PDB entry 7D44 | electron microscopy, 4.00 A resolution | chains E and H of the 12 polymer chains in the assembly

[Chain E]
Name: Translation initiation factor eIF-2B subunit gamma
From: Homo sapiens
UniProt: Q9NR50 (EI2BG_HUMAN); residue numbers follow UniProt; this construct covers 1-452
Chain sequence (452 residues; each row starts with the number of its first residue):
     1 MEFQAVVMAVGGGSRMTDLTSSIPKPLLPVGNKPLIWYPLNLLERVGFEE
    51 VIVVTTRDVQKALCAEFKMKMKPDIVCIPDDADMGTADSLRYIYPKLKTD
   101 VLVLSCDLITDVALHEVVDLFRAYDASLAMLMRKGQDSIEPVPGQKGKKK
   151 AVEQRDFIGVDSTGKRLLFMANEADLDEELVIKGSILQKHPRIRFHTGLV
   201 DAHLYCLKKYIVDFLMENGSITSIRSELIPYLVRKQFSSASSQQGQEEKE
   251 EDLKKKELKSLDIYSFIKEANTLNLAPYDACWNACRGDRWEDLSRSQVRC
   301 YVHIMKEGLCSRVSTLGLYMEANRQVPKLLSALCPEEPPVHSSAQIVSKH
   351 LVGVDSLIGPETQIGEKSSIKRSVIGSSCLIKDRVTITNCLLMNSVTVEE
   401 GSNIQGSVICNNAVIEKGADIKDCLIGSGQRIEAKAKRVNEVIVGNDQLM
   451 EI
Unresolved in the structure: 12-27, 135-154, 239-257, 296-341, 445-452
Curated features (UniProtKB/Swiss-Prot):
  - modified residue: M1 (N-acetylmethionine), S260 (Phosphoserine)
  - natural variant: L27 (L27Q: In VWM3), G47 (G47E: In VWM3), A87 (A87V: In VWM3), R225 (R225Q: In VWM3), I346 (I346T: In VWM3)

[Chain H]
Name: Translation initiation factor eIF-2B subunit delta
From: Homo sapiens
UniProt: Q9UI10 (EI2BD_HUMAN); residues 1-523 here = UniProt positions 1-523
Chain sequence (523 residues; each row starts with the number of its first residue):
     1 MAAVAVAVREDSGSGMKAELPPGPGAVGREMTKEEKLQLRKEKKQQKKKR
    51 KEEKGAEPETGSAVSAAQCQVGPTRELPESGIQLGTPREKVPAGRSKAEL
   101 RAERRAKQEAERALKQARKGEQGGPPPKASPSTAGETPSGVKRLPEYPQV
   151 DDLLLRRLVKKPERQQVPTRKDYGSKVSLFSHLPQYSRQNSLTQFMSIPS
   201 SVIHPAMVRLGLQYSQGLVSGSNARCIALLRALQQVIQDYTTPPNEELSR
   251 DLVNKLKPYMSFLTQCRPLSASMHNAIKFLNKEITSVGSSKREEEAKSEL
   301 RAAIDRYVQEKIVLAAQAISRFAYQKISNGDVILVYGCSSLVSRILQEAW
   351 TEGRRFRVVVVDSRPWLEGRHTLRSLVHAGVPASYLLIPAASYVLPEVSK
   401 VLLGAHALLANGSVMSRVGTAQLALVARAHNVPVLVCCETYKFCERVQTD
   451 AFVSNELDDPDDLQCKRGEHVALANWQNHASLRLLNLVYDVTPPELVDLV
   501 ITELGMIPCSSVPVVLRVKSSDQ
Unresolved in the structure: 1-165, 519-523
Curated features (UniProtKB/Swiss-Prot):
  - region: R170 to L179 (May bind the chemical integrated stress response (ISR) inhibitor ISRIB)
  - modified residue: A2 (N-acetylalanine), S12 (Phosphoserine), T86 (Phosphothreonine), S130 (Phosphoserine)
  - natural variant: R209 (R209Q: In VWM4), A228 (A228V: In VWM4), L269 (L269R: In VWM4), R357 (R357Q: In VWM4), R374 (R374C: In VWM4), C465 (C465R: In VWM4), Y489 (Y489H: In VWM4)
Reported in the primary citation:
  - mutagenesis - E310K, L314Q: decreased catalytic activity on ISRIB
  - mutagenesis - E310K, L314Q: decreased binding to eIF2(alphaP)
  - mutagenesis - E310K, L314Q: decreased binding to Eukaryotic translation initiation factor 2 subunit 1

[Interface between chain E and chain H]
Pairs across the interface (21; chain E residue first):
  E2(E) - S200(H)
  E2(E) - P205(H)
  E2(E) - R209(H)  salt bridge
  L42(E) - I198(H)
  V46(E) - M196(H)
  V46(E) - S197(H)
  V46(E) - I198(H)  hydrophobic
  F48(E) - I198(H)  hydrophobic
  F48(E) - P199(H)
  L114(E) - I198(H)  hydrophobic
  H115(E) - T193(H)
  H115(E) - Q194(H)
  D119(E) - T193(H)  hydrogen bond
  D119(E) - L212(H)
  F121(E) - R209(H)
  R122(E) - I198(H)  hydrogen bond (side chain-backbone)
  R122(E) - V208(H)
  R122(E) - R209(H)  hydrogen bond (backbone-side chain)
  A123(E) - L212(H)  hydrophobic
  A123(E) - Q213(H)
  Y124(E) - L218(H)  hydrophobic
Also at the interface, not in a pair above, chain E (17 interface residues in all): M1, F3, R45, G47, E49, V118
Also at the interface, not in a pair above, chain H (16 interface residues in all): F195, S201, Q216

[In short]
17 residues of chain E face 16 of chain H across their interface, with 3 hydrogen bonds and 1 salt bridge.
Polar contacts include E2(E)-R209(H), D119(E)-T193(H) and R122(E)-I198(H). The paper reports that E310K and
L314Q of chain H reduce catalytic activity on ISRIB; E310K and L314Q of chain H reduce binding to
eIF2(alphaP).
Chain E is Translation initiation factor eIF-2B subunit gamma and chain H is Translation initiation factor
eIF-2B subunit delta, both from Homo sapiens; the structure, eIF2B-eIF2(aP), aP2 complex, was determined by
electron microscopy together with 7D43, 7D45 and 7D46 from the same study.
